Entry 3VWU (X-ray diffraction, 3.30 A resolution); this record covers chains A and J of the 10 polymer chains in the assembly.

# Chain A (and J)
Name: Peroxiredoxin-4
Organism: Mus musculus
Notes: EC 1.11.1.15; chain J of this document is another copy of the same molecule, construct and numbering; everything in this record applies to it too
Reference sequence: O08807 (PRDX4_MOUSE); numbering as in UniProt (aligned over 41-274)
Chain sequence (255 residues; row label = number of the first residue in the row):
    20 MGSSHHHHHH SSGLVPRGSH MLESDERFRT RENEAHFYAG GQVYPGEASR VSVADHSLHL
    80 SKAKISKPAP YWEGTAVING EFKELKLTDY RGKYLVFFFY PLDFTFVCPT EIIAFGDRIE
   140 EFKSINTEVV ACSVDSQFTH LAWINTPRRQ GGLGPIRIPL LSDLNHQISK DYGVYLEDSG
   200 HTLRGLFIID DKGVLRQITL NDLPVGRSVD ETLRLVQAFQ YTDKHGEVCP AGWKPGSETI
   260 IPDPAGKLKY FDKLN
Not modelled in the structure: 20-78, 242-246, 256-274 (chain J: 20-78, 245-274)
Sequence notes: expression tag (20-40); engineered mutation A54 (Cys in O08807)
UniProt features mapped onto this chain:
  - active site: C127 (Cysteine sulfenic acid (-SOH) intermediate)
Reported in the primary citation:
  - catalytic residues: C127, C248
  - conformationally variable residues (order/disorder transition): C127, C248

# Interface between chain A and chain J
Pairs across the interface (38):
  L121(A) - S155(J)
  L121(A) - L183(J)  hydrophobic
  D122(A) - S155(J)
  D122(A) - F157(J)
  F123(A) - F123(J)  hydrophobic
  F123(A) - F157(J)
  F123(A) - A161(J)  hydrophobic
  T124(A) - F157(J)
  F125(A) - F101(J)  hydrophobic
  F125(A) - L160(J)  hydrophobic
  V153(A) - L183(J)  hydrophobic
  D154(A) - S155(J)
  D154(A) - T158(J)
  S155(A) - L121(J)
  S155(A) - D154(J)
  F157(A) - D122(J)
  F157(A) - F123(J)
  F157(A) - F125(J)  hydrophobic
  T158(A) - D154(J)
  T158(A) - T158(J)
  A161(A) - F123(J)  hydrophobic
  L183(A) - L121(J)  hydrophobic
  L183(A) - V153(J)  hydrophobic
  L183(A) - H185(J)  hydrogen bond (backbone-side chain)
  L183(A) - S198(J)
  L183(A) - G199(J)
  N184(A) - Y194(J)
  N184(A) - E196(J)
  N184(A) - D197(J)
  N184(A) - G199(J)
  H185(A) - L183(J)
  H185(A) - H185(J)  hydrogen bond
  Y194(A) - N184(J)
  E196(A) - N184(J)
  D197(A) - N184(J)
  S198(A) - L183(J)
  G199(A) - L183(J)
  G199(A) - N184(J)
Other interface residues (no listed pair), chain A (22 interface residues in all): F101, L160, H200
Other interface residues (no listed pair), chain J (22 interface residues in all): T124, H200

# Overview
The chain A/chain J interface involves 22 residues from each chain, with 2 hydrogen bonds. Polar pairs include
L183(A)-H185(J) and H185(A)-H185(J). From UniProt: active-site residue C127(A) on chain A. From the paper:
catalytic residues C127(A) and C248(A); conformational variability at C127(A) and C248(A).
Both chains are Peroxiredoxin-4 (Mus musculus). Entry 3VWU (Crystal structure of peroxiredoxin 4 from M.
musculus) was determined by X-ray diffraction (same publication as 3VWV, 3VWW and 3W8J).
